8QXU - chains O and U of the 21 polymer chains in the assembly; structure by electron microscopy, 12.00 A resolution (very low resolution: no residue pairs are listed; an interface is given only as per-side residue counts).

# Chain O (and U)
Molecule: Co-chaperonin GroES
Organism: Escherichia coli BL21(DE3)
Notes: chain U of this document is another copy of the same molecule, construct and numbering; everything in this record applies to it too
UniProt: P0A6F9 (CH10_ECOLI); residue numbers follow UniProt; this construct covers 1-97
Amino-acid sequence (97 residues; row label = number of the first residue in the row):
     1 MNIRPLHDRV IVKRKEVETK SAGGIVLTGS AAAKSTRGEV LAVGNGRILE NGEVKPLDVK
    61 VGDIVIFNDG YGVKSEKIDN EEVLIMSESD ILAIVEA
Disordered / not traced: 1, 97
Curated features (UniProtKB/Swiss-Prot):
  - modified residue: Lys-34 (N6-succinyllysine)

# Interface between chain O and chain U
At this resolution (12 A) residue pairs are not listed: 16 residues of chain O and 16 of chain U lie at the interface.

# In short
Chain O and chain U each contribute 16 residues to their interface.
Both chains are Co-chaperonin GroES (Escherichia coli BL21(DE3)). Entry 8QXU (In situ structure average of
GroEL14-GroES7 complexes with wide GroEL7 trans ring conformation in Escherichia coli ...) was determined by
electron microscopy together with 8P4M, 8P4N, 8P4O, 8P4R, 8QXS, 8QXT and 8QXV from the same study.
